2R07 - chains 2 and 3 of the 4 polymer chains in the assembly; structure by X-ray diffraction, 3.00 A resolution.

[Chain 2]
Molecule: Human rhinovirus 14 coat protein (subunit VP2)
Source organism: Human rhinovirus 14
Reference sequence: P03303 (POLG_HRV14); residues 1-262 here correspond to UniProt positions 69-330 (UniProt number = residue number + 68)
Sequence (262 residues; row label = number of the first residue in the row):
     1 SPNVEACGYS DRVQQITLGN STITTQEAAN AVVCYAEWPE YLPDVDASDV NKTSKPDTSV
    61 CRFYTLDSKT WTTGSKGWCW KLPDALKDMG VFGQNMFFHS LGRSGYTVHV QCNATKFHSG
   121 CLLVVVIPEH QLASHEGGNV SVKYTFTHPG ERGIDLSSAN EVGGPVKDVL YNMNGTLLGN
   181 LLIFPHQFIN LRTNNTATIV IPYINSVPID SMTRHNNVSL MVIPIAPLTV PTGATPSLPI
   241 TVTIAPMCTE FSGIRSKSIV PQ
Unresolved in the structure: 1-7
Construct notes: conflict Leu170 (Ile239 in P03303)

[Chain 3]
Molecule: Human rhinovirus 14 coat protein (subunit VP3)
Source organism: Human rhinovirus 14
Reference sequence: P03303 (POLG_HRV14); residues 1-236 here correspond to UniProt positions 331-566 (UniProt number = residue number + 330)
Sequence (236 residues; row label = number of the first residue in the row):
     1 GLPTTTLPGS GQFLTTDDRQ SPSALPNYEP TPRIHIPGKV HNLLEIIQVD TLIPMNNTHT
    61 KDEVNSYLIP LNANRQNEQV FGTNLFIGDG VFKTTLLGEI VQYYTHWSGS LRFSLMYTGP
   121 ALSSAKLILA YTPPGARGPQ DRREAMLGTH VVWDIGLQST IVMTIPWTSG VQFRYTDPDT
   181 YTSAGFLSCW YQTSLILPPE TTGQVYLLSF ISACPDFKLR LMKDTQTISQ TVALTE

[How chain 2 and chain 3 interact]
Residue-residue contacts (61):
  Arg12(2) - Leu157(3)
  Tyr35(2) - Pro37(3)  hydrophobic
  Tyr35(2) - Gly38(3)
  Glu37(2) - His35(3)  salt bridge
  Glu37(2) - Pro37(3)
  Asp46(2) - Ile34(3)
  Asp46(2) - His35(3)  hydrogen bond (side chain-backbone)
  Lys116(2) - Pro120(3)
  Lys116(2) - Ala121(3)  hydrogen bond (backbone-backbone)
  Lys116(2) - Leu122(3)  hydrogen bond (backbone-backbone)
  Phe117(2) - Pro120(3)
  Phe117(2) - Leu122(3)  hydrophobic
  Phe117(2) - Pro199(3)
  Phe117(2) - Thr201(3)
  His118(2) - Pro120(3)
  Ser119(2) - Thr118(3)
  Gly120(2) - Thr118(3)
  Asn139(2) - Glu236(3)  hydrogen bond (side chain-backbone)
  Leu170(2) - Asp62(3)
  Leu170(2) - Glu63(3)
  Leu170(2) - Val64(3)
  Leu170(2) - Tyr67(3)  hydrophobic
  Tyr171(2) - Asp62(3)  hydrogen bond
  Leu177(2) - Thr94(3)
  Leu178(2) - Val64(3)  hydrophobic
  Gly179(2) - Thr51(3)
  Gly179(2) - Leu52(3)  hydrogen bond (backbone-backbone)
  Gly179(2) - Tyr67(3)  hydrogen bond (backbone-side chain)
  Asn180(2) - Thr51(3)
  Asn180(2) - Thr94(3)  hydrogen bond (side chain-backbone)
  Asn180(2) - Thr95(3)
  Asn180(2) - Leu96(3)  hydrogen bond (side chain-backbone)
  Leu182(2) - Val49(3)
  Leu182(2) - Asp50(3)
  Leu182(2) - Thr51(3)
  Leu182(2) - Leu52(3)  hydrophobic
  Leu182(2) - Phe210(3)  hydrophobic
  Ile183(2) - Val49(3)  hydrophobic
  Ile183(2) - Leu96(3)  hydrophobic
  Asn190(2) - Met116(3)
  Asn190(2) - Tyr117(3)
  Asn190(2) - Thr118(3)
  Arg192(2) - Tyr117(3)
  Arg192(2) - Gly119(3)  hydrogen bond (side chain-backbone)
  Arg192(2) - Pro120(3)
  Arg192(2) - Ala121(3)
  Arg192(2) - Gly156(3)  hydrogen bond (side chain-backbone)
  Thr193(2) - Ser159(3)
  Ile204(2) - Pro37(3)  hydrophobic
  Asn205(2) - Ile36(3)
  Ser206(2) - Ile34(3)
  Val207(2) - Ile34(3)
  Pro208(2) - Ile34(3)
  Ile225(2) - Val64(3)
  Ile225(2) - Leu68(3)
  Ala226(2) - Leu68(3)  hydrophobic
  Ala226(2) - Thr118(3)
  Pro227(2) - Leu68(3)
  Pro227(2) - Tyr206(3)  hydrophobic
  Pro231(2) - Glu200(3)
  Thr232(2) - Glu200(3)  hydrogen bond (backbone-backbone)
Other interface residues (no listed pair), chain 2 (37 interface residues in all): Cys121, Val169, Phe188, Pro202, Tyr203, Thr229
Other interface residues (no listed pair), chain 3 (39 interface residues in all): Arg33, Ile46, Ile155, Pro198, Thr202, Leu208

[Overview]
The interface between chain 2 and chain 3 involves 37 residues on one side and 39 on the other; the contacts
include 12 hydrogen bonds and 1 salt bridge. Among the polar pairs are Glu37(2)-His35(3), Asp46(2)-His35(3)
and Asn139(2)-Glu236(3).
Chain 2 is Human rhinovirus 14 coat protein (subunit VP2) and chain 3 is Human rhinovirus 14 coat protein
(subunit VP3), both from Human rhinovirus 14; the structure, Structural analysis of antiviral agents that
interact with the capsid of human rhinoviruses, was determined by X-ray diffraction (same publication as 1R08,
2R04, 2R06, 2RM2, 2RR1, 2RS1, 2RS3 and 2RS5).
